6QG3 - chains C and G of the 16 polymer chains in the assembly; structure by electron microscopy, 9.40 A resolution (very low resolution: no residue pairs are listed; an interface is given only as per-side residue counts).

# Chain C
Molecule: Translation initiation factor eIF-2B subunit beta
Organism: Saccharomyces cerevisiae (strain ATCC 204508 / S288c)
Reference sequence: P32502 (EI2BB_YEAST); numbering as in UniProt (aligned over 1-381)
Chain sequence (381 residues; numbered 1 to 381; the number before each row is that of its first residue):
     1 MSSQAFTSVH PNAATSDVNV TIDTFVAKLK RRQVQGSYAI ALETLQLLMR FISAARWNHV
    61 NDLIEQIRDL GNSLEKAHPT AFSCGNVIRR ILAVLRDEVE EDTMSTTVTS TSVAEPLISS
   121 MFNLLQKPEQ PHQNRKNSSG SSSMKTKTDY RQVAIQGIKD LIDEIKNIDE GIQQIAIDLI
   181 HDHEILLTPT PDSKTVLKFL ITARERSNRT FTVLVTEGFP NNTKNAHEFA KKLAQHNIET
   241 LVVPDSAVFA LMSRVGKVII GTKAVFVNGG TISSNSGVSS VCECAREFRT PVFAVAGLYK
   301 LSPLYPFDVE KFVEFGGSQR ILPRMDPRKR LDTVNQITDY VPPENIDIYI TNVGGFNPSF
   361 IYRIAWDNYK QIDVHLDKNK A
Unresolved in the structure: 1-9, 109-112, 129-146, 377-381

# Chain G
Molecule: Translation initiation factor eIF-2B subunit delta
Organism: Saccharomyces cerevisiae (strain ATCC 204508 / S288c)
Reference sequence: P12754 (EI2BD_YEAST); residue numbers follow UniProt; this construct covers 1-651
Chain sequence (651 residues; each row starts with the number of its first residue):
     1 MSESEAKSRS ATPPSKAKQA TPTTTAAANG EKKLTNKELK ELKKQEKAAK RAAMKQANGI
    61 SIEQQQQQAQ MKKEKKQLQR EQQQKREQKQ KNANKKKQNE RNVKKSTLFG HLETTEERRA
   121 TILALTSAVS SPKTSRITAA GLMVPVVASA LSGSNVLTAS SLMPVGPNAS STVSASAPAS
   181 TTTTLPASSA ALSAGTSSAS TNTPTAIQQE IASSNASDVA KTLASISLEA GEFNVIPGIS
   241 SVIPTVLEQS FDNSSLISSV KELLLNKDLI HPSILLLTSH LAHYKIVGSI PRCIAMLEVF
   301 QIVIKDYQTP KGTTLSRNLT SYLSHQIDLL KKARPLSVTM GNAIRWLKQE ISLIDPSTPD
   361 KAAKKDLCEK IGQFAKEKIE LADQLIIDNA STQIEESTTI VTYGSSKVLT ELLLHNAISL
   421 KKNIKVIVVD SRPLFEGRKM AETLRNAGVN VMYALITSLD TIFNMDVDYV FLGAHSILSN
   481 GFLYSRAGTA MLAMSAKRRN IPVLVCCESL KFSQRVQLDS VTFNELADPN DLVNIDYENP
   541 VERRGNKGAL LNQFIKERKF EKKKLAMENK PKGNKIGGKK GSEGESKDAS NEEDSNSKNI
   601 LDGWQELPSL NIVNILYDLT PPEYIKKVIT EFGALPPSSV PVILREYKGS A
Unresolved in the structure: 1-236, 258, 465, 594-651
UniProt features mapped onto this chain:
  - modified residue: Ser2 (N-acetylserine), Ser106 (Phosphoserine), Thr121 (Phosphothreonine)

# How chain C and chain G interact
At this resolution (9 A) residue pairs are not listed: 49 residues of chain C and 47 of chain G lie at the interface.

# Summary
The interface between chain C and chain G involves 49 residues on one side and 47 on the other.
Here chain C is Translation initiation factor eIF-2B subunit beta and chain G is Translation initiation factor
eIF-2B subunit delta, both from Saccharomyces cerevisiae (strain ATCC 204508 / S288c). Entry 6QG3 (Structure
of eIF2B-eIF2 (phosphorylated at Ser51) complex (model B)) was determined by electron microscopy (same
publication as 6QG0, 6QG1, 6QG2, 6QG5 and 6QG6).
